6VOI - chains D and g of the 9 polymer chains in the assembly; structure by electron microscopy, 4.03 A resolution (low resolution: residue-level contacts below are approximate; hydrogen-bond / salt-bridge calls are withheld).

== Chain D ==
Molecule: ATP synthase subunit beta, chloroplastic
From: Spinacia oleracea
Notes: EC 7.1.2.2
UniProt: P00825 (ATPB_SPIOL); numbering as in UniProt (aligned over 1-498)
Sequence (498 residues; numbered 1 to 498; the number before each row is that of its first residue):
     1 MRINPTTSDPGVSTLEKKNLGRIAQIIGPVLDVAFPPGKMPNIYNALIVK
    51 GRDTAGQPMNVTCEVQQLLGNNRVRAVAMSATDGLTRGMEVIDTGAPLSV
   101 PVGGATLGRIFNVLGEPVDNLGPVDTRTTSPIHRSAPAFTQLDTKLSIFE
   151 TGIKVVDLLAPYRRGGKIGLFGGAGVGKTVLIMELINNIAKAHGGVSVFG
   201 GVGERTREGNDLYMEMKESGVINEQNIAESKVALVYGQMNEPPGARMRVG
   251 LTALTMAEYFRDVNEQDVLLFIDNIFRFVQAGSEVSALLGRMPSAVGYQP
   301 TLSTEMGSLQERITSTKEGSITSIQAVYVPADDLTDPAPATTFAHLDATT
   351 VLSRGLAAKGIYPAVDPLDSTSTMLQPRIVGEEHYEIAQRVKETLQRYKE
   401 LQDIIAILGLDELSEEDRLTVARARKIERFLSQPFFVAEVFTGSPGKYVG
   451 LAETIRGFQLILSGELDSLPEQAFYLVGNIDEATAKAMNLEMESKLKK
Disordered / not traced: 1-16, 495-498
Residues lining bound ligands:
  - ATP (adenosine-5'-triphosphate), molecule 1: Gly173, Ala174, Gly175, Val176, Gly177, Lys178, Thr179, Val180, Glu204, Arg205, Met239, Asp273, Asn274, Tyr362, Gln433, Phe435, Ala438, Phe441, Thr442
  - ATP, molecule 2: Ser372, Thr373, Met374, Leu375, Gln376, Tyr385
UniProt features mapped onto this chain:
  - binding site (ATP): Gly172 to Thr179

== Chain g ==
Molecule: ATP synthase gamma chain, chloroplastic
From: Spinacia oleracea
UniProt: P05435 (ATPG_SPIOL); residues 1-364 here = UniProt positions 1-364
Sequence (364 residues; each row starts with the number of its first residue):
     1 MACSLSFSSSVSTFHLPTTTQSTQAPPNNATTLPTTNPIQCANLRELRDR
    51 IGSVKNTQKITEAMKLVAAAKVRRAQEAVVNGRPFSETLVEVLYNMNEQL
   101 QTEDVDVPLTKIRTVKKVALMVVTGDRGLCGGFNNMLLKKAESRIAELKK
   151 LGVDYTIISIGKKGNTYFIRRPEIPVDRYFDGTNLPTAKEAQAIADDVFS
   201 LFVSEEVDKVEMLYTKFVSLVKSDPVIHTLLPLSPKGEICDINGKCVDAA
   251 EDELFRLTTKEGKLTVERDMIKTETPAFSPILEFEQDPAQILDALLPLYL
   301 NSQILRALQESLASELAARMTAMSNATDNANELKKTLSINYNRARQAKIT
   351 GEILEIVAGANACV
Disordered / not traced: 1-40, 364
Disulfides: Cys240-Cys246
UniProt features mapped onto this chain:
  - active site: Cys130

== How chain D and chain g interact ==
Pairs across the interface - 11 pairs, chain D then chain g:
  Met292(D) - Ala362(g)
  Ala406(D) - Asn329(g)
  Ile407(D) - Ala326(g)
  Ile407(D) - Asn329(g)
  Ile407(D) - Ala330(g)
  Ile407(D) - Leu333(g)
  Leu408(D) - Leu129(g)
  Leu408(D) - Asn329(g)
  Asp411(D) - Gly131(g)
  Asp411(D) - Gly132(g)
  Glu412(D) - Leu129(g)
Other interface residues (no listed pair), chain D (8 interface residues in all): Ile405, Gly409
Other interface residues (no listed pair), chain g (13 interface residues in all): Val54, Thr57, Asn135, Asn325, Ala358

== Summary ==
8 residues of chain D face 13 of chain g across their interface. Bound to chain D: ATP. Curated annotation
(UniProt) lists 8 ATP-binding residues on chain D; active-site residue Cys130(g) on chain g.
Chain D is ATP synthase subunit beta, chloroplastic and chain g is ATP synthase gamma chain, chloroplastic,
both from Spinacia oleracea; the structure, Chloroplast ATP synthase (O1, CF1), was determined by electron
microscopy (same publication as 6VM1, 6VM4, 6VMB, 6VMD, 6VMG, 6VOF and 8 further entries).
